PDB entry 2OOX | X-ray diffraction, 2.60 A resolution | chains A and E of the 6 polymer chains in the assembly

Chain A:
Protein: SNF1-like protein kinase ssp2
Source organism: Schizosaccharomyces pombe
Notes: EC 2.7.11.1; fragment: C-terminal domain: Residues 440-576
Reference sequence: O74536 (SNF1_SCHPO); numbering as in UniProt (aligned over 440-576)
Chain sequence (137 residues; numbered 440 to 576; the number before each row is that of its first residue):
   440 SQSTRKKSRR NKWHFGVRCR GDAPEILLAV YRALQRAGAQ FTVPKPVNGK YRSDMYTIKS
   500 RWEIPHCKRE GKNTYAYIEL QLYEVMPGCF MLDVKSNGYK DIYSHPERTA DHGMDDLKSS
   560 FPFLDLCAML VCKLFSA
Disordered / not traced: 440-448
Curated features (UniProtKB/Swiss-Prot):
  - modified residue: Ser442 (Phosphoserine)

Chain E:
Protein: Hypothetical protein C1556.08c in chromosome I
Source organism: Schizosaccharomyces pombe
Reference sequence: Q10343 (YL28_SCHPO); residues 3-334 here = UniProt positions 3-334
Chain sequence (333 residues; each row starts with the number of its first residue):
     2 MDVQETQKGA LKEIQAFIRS RTSYDVLPTS FRLIVFDVTL FVKTSLSLLT LNNIVSAPLW
    62 DSEANKFAGL LTMADFVNVI KYYYQSSSFP EAIAEIDKFR LLGLREVERK IGAIPPETIY
   122 VHPMHSLMDA CLAMSKSRAR RIPLIDVDGE TGSEMIVSVL TQYRILKFIS MNCKETAMLR
   182 VPLNQMTIGT WSNLATASME TKVYDVIKML AEKNISAVPI VNSEGTLLNV YESVDVMHLI
   242 QDGDYSNLDL SVGEALLKRP ANFDGVHTCR ATDRLDGIFD AIKHSRVHRL FVVDENLKLE
   302 GILSLADILN YIIYDKTTTP GVPEQTDNFE SAV
Sequence notes: cloning artifact (2)
Small-molecule neighbours: adenosine monophosphate (AMP): Arg139, Arg141, Thr191, Asn194, Leu195, Ala196, Lys214, Ile216, Ser217, Ala218, Val219, Pro220, Arg290, Ile303, Ser305, Asp308

Chain A / chain E interface:
Residue-residue contacts (17):
  Val456(A) - Phe90(E)  hydrophobic
  Arg457(A) - Phe90(E)
  Arg457(A) - Pro91(E)
  Arg457(A) - Glu92(E)  salt bridge
  Cys458(A) - Ser89(E)
  Cys458(A) - Phe90(E)  hydrophobic
  Cys458(A) - Pro91(E)
  Arg459(A) - Tyr85(E)  hydrogen bond
  Arg459(A) - Ser89(E)  hydrogen bond (backbone-backbone)
  Arg459(A) - Pro91(E)
  Arg459(A) - Tyr205(E)
  Arg459(A) - Asp250(E)  salt bridge
  Ile465(A) - Ser89(E)
  Leu573(A) - Phe90(E)  hydrophobic
  Phe574(A) - Phe90(E)  hydrophobic
  Phe574(A) - Glu92(E)
  Phe574(A) - Ala93(E)  hydrophobic
Other interface residues (no listed pair), chain A (10 interface residues in all): Lys451, His453, Ala468
Other interface residues (no listed pair), chain E (9 interface residues in all): Ser247

In short:
The interface between chain A and chain E involves 10 residues on one side and 9 on the other, with 2 hydrogen
bonds and 2 salt bridges. Among the polar pairs are Arg457(A)-Glu92(E), Arg459(A)-Asp250(E) and
Arg459(A)-Tyr85(E). Bound to chain E: adenosine monophosphate.
Here chain A is SNF1-like protein kinase ssp2 and chain E is Hypothetical protein C1556.08c in chromosome I,
both from Schizosaccharomyces pombe. Entry 2OOX (Crystal structure of the adenylate sensor from AMP-activated
protein kinase complexed with AMP) was determined by X-ray diffraction (same publication as 2OOY).
